6L5O - chain A; structure by X-ray diffraction, 1.80 A resolution.

[Chain A]
Name: Nucleolar RNA helicase 2
Organism: Homo sapiens
Notes: EC 3.6.4.13; engineered mutation(s): G401, K402, K403, T404, Q405 deletion mutant
UniProtKB: Q9NR30 (DDX21_HUMAN); residue numbers follow UniProt; this construct covers 188-404, 410-563
Amino-acid sequence (372 residues; each row starts with the number of its first residue; note: 5 numbers in that range are skipped by the numbering (no residue carries them; nothing is unmodelled there)):
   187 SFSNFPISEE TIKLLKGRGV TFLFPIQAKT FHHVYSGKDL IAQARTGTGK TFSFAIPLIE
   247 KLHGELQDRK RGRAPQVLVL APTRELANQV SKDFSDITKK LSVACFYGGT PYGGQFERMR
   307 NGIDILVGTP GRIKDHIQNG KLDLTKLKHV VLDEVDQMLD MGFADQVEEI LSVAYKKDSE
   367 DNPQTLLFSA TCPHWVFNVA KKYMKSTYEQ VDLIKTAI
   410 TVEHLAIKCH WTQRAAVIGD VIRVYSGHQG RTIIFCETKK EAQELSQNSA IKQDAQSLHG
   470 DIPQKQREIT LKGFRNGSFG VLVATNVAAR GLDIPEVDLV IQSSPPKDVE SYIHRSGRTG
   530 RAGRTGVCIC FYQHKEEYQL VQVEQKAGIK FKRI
Differences from the reference sequence: expression tag (187)
Small-molecule neighbours: ADP (adenosine-5'-diphosphate): Arg204, Gly205, Val206, Phe208, Leu209, Phe210, Gln213, Arg231, Thr232, Gly233, Thr234, Gly235, Lys236, Thr237, Phe238, Gln275
From the paper describing this entry:
  - conformationally variable residues: Asp321
  - mutagenesis - T315A, D339H/E340G, T494A: abolished catalytic activity
  - mutagenesis - D339H, E340G, S375L, S375L/A376E, A376E: decreased catalytic activity
  - mutagenesis - D321A: unchanged catalytic activity (unwinding activity)
  - mutagenesis - D339H/E340G: increased binding to NS1

[Summary]
Bound to chain A: ADP. From the paper: D339H, E340G and S375L, among others, reduce catalytic activity;
conformational variability at Asp321; 9 substitutions were tested in all.
Chain A is Nucleolar RNA helicase 2 (Homo sapiens); the structure, Crystal structure of human DEAD-box RNA
helicase DDX21 at post-hydrolysis state, was determined by X-ray diffraction together with 6L5L, 6L5M and 6L5N
from the same study.
